PDB entry 6CIT | X-ray diffraction, 2.03 A resolution | chains B and C of the 4 polymer chains in the assembly

== Chain B ==
Protein: Ran-specific GTPase-activating protein 1
Organism: Saccharomyces cerevisiae
UniProtKB: P41920 (YRB1_YEAST); residues 62-201 here = UniProt positions 62-201
Sequence (143 residues; numbered 59 to 201; the number before each row is that of its first residue):
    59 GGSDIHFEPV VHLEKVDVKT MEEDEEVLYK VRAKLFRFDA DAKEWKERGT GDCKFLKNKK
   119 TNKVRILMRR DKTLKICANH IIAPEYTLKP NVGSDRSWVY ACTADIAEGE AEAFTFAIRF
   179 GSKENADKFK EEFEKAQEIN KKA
Not modelled in the structure: 59-62, 70-77
Differences from the reference sequence: expression tag (59-61)

== Chain C ==
Protein: Exportin-1
Organism: Saccharomyces cerevisiae
UniProtKB: P30822 (XPO1_YEAST); residue numbers follow UniProt; this construct covers 1-376, 414-1058
Sequence (1024 residues; each row starts with the number of its first residue; note: 37 numbers in that range are skipped by the numbering (no residue carries them; nothing is unmodelled there); numbers below 1 keep their minus sign (Gly-2 is residue -2)):
    -2 GGSMEGILDF SNDLDIALLD QVVSTFYQGS GVQQKQAQEI LTKFQDNPDA WQKADQILQF
    58 STNPQSKFIA LSILDKLITR KWKLLPNDHR IGIRNFVVGM IISMCQDDEV FKTQKNLINK
   118 SDLTLVQILK QEWPQNWPEF IPELIGSSSS SVNVCENNMI VLKLLSEEVF DFSAEQMTQA
   178 KALHLKNSMS KEFEQIFKLC FQVLEQGSSS SLIVATLESL LRYLHWIPYR YIYETNILEL
   238 LSTKFMTSPD TRAITLKCLT EVSNLKIPQD NDLIKRQTVL FFQNTLQQIA TSVMPVTADL
   298 KATYANANGN DQSFLQDLAM FLTTYLARNR ALLESDESLR ELLLNAHQYL IQLSKIEERE
   358 LFKTTLDYWH NLVADLFYE
   414 PLKKHIYEEI CSQLRLVIIE NMVRPEEDLV VENDEGEIVR EFVKESDTIQ LYKSEREVLV
   474 YLTHLNVIDT EEIMISKLAR QIDGSEWSWH NINTLSWAIG SISGTMSEDT EKRFVVTVIK
   534 DLLGLCEQKR GKDNKAVVAS DIMYVVGQYP RFLKAHWNFL RTVILKLFEF MHETHEGVQD
   594 MACDTFIKIV QKCKYHFVIQ QPRESEPFIQ TIIRDIQKTT ADLQPQQVHT FYKACGIIIS
   654 EERSVAERNR LLSDLMQLPN MAWDTIVEQS TANPTLLLDS ETVKIIANII KTNVAVCTSM
   714 GADFYPQLGH IYYNMLQLYR AVSSMISAQV AAEGLIATKT PKVRGLRTIK KEILKLVETY
   774 ISKARNLDDV VKVLVEPLLN AVLEDYMNNV PDARDAEVLN CMTTVVEKVG HMIPQGVILI
   834 LQSVFECTLD MINKDFTEYP EHRVEFYKLL KVINEKSFAA FLELPPAAFK LFVDAICWAF
   894 KHNNRDVEVN GLQIALDLVK NIERMGNVPF ANEFHKNYFF IFVSETFFVL TDSDHKSGFS
   954 KQALLLMKLI SLVYDNKISV PLYQEAEVPQ GTSNQVYLSQ YLANMLSNAF PHLTSEQIAS
  1014 FLSALTKQCK DLVVFKGTLR DFLVQIKEVG GDPTDYLFAE DKENA
Not modelled in the structure: -2, 439-460, 1054-1058
Differences from the reference sequence: expression tag (-2 to 0); conflict Asp441 (Val in P30822), Gly537 (Asp in P30822), Cys539 (Thr in P30822), Glu540 (Val in P30822), Gln541 (Lys in P30822), Cys1022 (Tyr in P30822)

== Chain B / chain C interface ==
Contacting residue pairs - 7 pairs, chain B then chain C:
  Val150(B) - Ile749(C)  hydrophobic
  Val150(B) - Thr753(C)
  Val150(B) - Pro754(C)
  Gly151(B) - Lys752(C)
  Gly151(B) - Arg757(C)  hydrogen bond (backbone-side chain)
  Ser152(B) - Pro754(C)
  Asp153(B) - Pro754(C)

== Overview ==
4 residues of chain B face 5 of chain C across their interface, with 1 hydrogen bond. Its one hydrogen-bonded
contact is Gly151(B)-Arg757(C).
Here chain B is Ran-specific GTPase-activating protein 1 and chain C is Exportin-1, both from Saccharomyces
cerevisiae. Entry 6CIT (Crystal Structure of MVM NS2 NES Peptide in complex with CRM1-Ran-RanBP1) was
determined by X-ray diffraction.
